Entry 9QT5 (electron microscopy, 3.13 A resolution); this record covers chains C and 1 of the 30 polymer chains in the assembly.

[Chain C]
Molecule: Large ribosomal subunit protein uL3
Organism: Streptomyces fradiae ATCC 10745
Reference sequence: A0A1Y2NM83 (A0A1Y2NM83_STRFR); numbering as in UniProt (aligned over 1-214)
Chain sequence (214 residues; numbered 1 to 214; the number before each row is that of its first residue):
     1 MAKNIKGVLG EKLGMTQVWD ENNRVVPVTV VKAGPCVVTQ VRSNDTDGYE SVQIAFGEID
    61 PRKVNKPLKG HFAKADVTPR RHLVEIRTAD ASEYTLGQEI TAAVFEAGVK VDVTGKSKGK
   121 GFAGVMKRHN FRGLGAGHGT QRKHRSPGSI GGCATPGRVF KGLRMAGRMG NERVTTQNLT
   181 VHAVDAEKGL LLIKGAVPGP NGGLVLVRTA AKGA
Not modelled in the structure: 1-2

[Chain 1]
Molecule: 23S rRNA
Organism: Streptomyces fradiae ATCC 10745
Sequence (3119 nucleotides; numbered 1 to 3119; the number before each row is that of its first residue):
     1 GGCCAAGUUU AUAAGGGCGC ACGGUGGAUG CCUUGGCACC AGGAACCGAU GAAGGACGUG
    61 GGAGGCCGCG AUAGGCCCCG GGGAGCUGUC AACCGAGCUU UGAUCCGGGG GUGUCCGAAU
   121 GGGGAAACCC GGCAGUCGUC AUGGGCUGUC ACCCACUGCU GAACACAUAG GCAGUGUGGA
   181 GGGAACGAGG GGAAGUGAAA CAUCUCAGUA CCCUCAGGAA GAGAAAACAA CCGUGAUUCC
   241 GGGAGUAGUG GCGAGCGAAA CCGGAUGAGG CCAAACCGUA UGCGUGUGAU ACCCGGCAGG
   301 GGUUGCGCAU GCGGGGUUGU GGGAUCUCUC UUUCACGGUC UGCCGGCCGU GAGACGAGUC
   361 AGAAACCGUU GAUGUAGGCG AAGGACAUGC GAAAGGUCCG GCGUAGAGGG UAAGACCCCC
   421 GUAGCUGAAA CAUUGACGGC UCGUUUGAGA GACACCCAAG UAGCACGGGG CCCGAGAAAU
   481 CCCGUGUGAA UCUGGCGGGA CCACCCGCUA AGCCUAAAUA UUCCCUGGUG ACCGAUAGCG
   541 GAUAGUACCG UGAGGGAAUG GUGAAAAGUA CCGCGGGAGC GGAGUGAAAU AGUACCUGAA
   601 ACCGUGUGCC UACAAGCCGU GGGAGCGUCG GACAUGCUUU GCAUGUCUCG UGACUGCGUG
   661 CCUUUUGAAG AAUGAGCCUG CGAGUUUGCG GUGCGUUGCG AGGUUAACCC GUGUGGGGAA
   721 GCCGUAGCGA AAGCGAGUCC GAAUAGGGCG AUCGAGUAGC GCGCUCAAGA CCCGAAGCGG
   781 AGUGAUCUAG CCAUGGGCAG GUUGAAGCGG AGGUAAGACU UCGUGGAGGA CCGAACCCAC
   841 CAGGGUUGAA AACCUGGGGG AUGACCUGUG GUUAGGGGUG AAAGGCCAAU CAAACUCCGU
   901 GAUAGCUGGU UCUCCCCGAA AUGCAUUUAG GUGCAGCGUC GUGUGUUUCU UGCCGGAGGU
   961 AGAGCACUGG AUAGGCGAUG GGCCCUACCG GGUUACUGAC CUUAGCCAAA CUCCGAAUGC
  1021 CGGUAAGUGA GAGCGCGGCA GUGAGACUGU GGGGGAUAAG CUCCAUGGUC GAGAGGGAAA
  1081 CAGCCCAGAG CAUCGACUAA GGCCCCUAAG CGUACGCUAA GUGGGAAAGG AUGUGGAGUC
  1141 GCAGAGACAA CCAGGAGGUU GGCUUAGAAG CAGCCACCCU UGAAAGAGUG CGUAAUAGCU
  1201 CACUGGUCAA GUGAUUCCGC GCCGACAAUG UAGCGGGGCU CAAGCGUACC GCCGAAGUCG
  1261 UGUCAUUGCA GCAUAAGCCC CAACGGGUGC UGUGAUGGGU AGGGGAGCGU CGUGUGCCGG
  1321 GUGAAGCAGC CGCGGAAGCG AGUUGUGGAC GGUUCACGAG UGAGAAUGCA GGCAUGAGUA
  1381 GCGAUACACA CGUGAGAAAC GUGUGCGCCG AUUGACUAAG GGUUCCUGGG UCAAGCUGAU
  1441 CUGCCCAGGG UAAGUCGGGA CCUAAGGCGA GGCCGACAGG CGUAGUCGAU GGACAACCGG
  1501 UUGAUAUUCC GGUACCCGCU UUGAAGCGCC AGCGCUGAAC CCAGCGAUGC UAAGCCCGUG
  1561 AAACCGCCGU GUGCGUCUUC GGACAAGCAC GGAGUGGUGG AGCCGGUGGC CCAGACUGGU
  1621 AGUAGGUGAG CGAUGGGGUG ACGCAGGAAG GUAGUCCAGC CCGGGCGGUG GUUGUCCCGG
  1681 GGUAAGGGUG UAGGCCGUGU GGUAGGCAAA UCCGUCACAC GUUAAGGCUG AGACCUGAUG
  1741 CCGAGCCGAU UGUGGUGAAG UGGAUGAUCC UAUGCUGUCG AGAAAAGCCU CUAGCGAGUU
  1801 UCAUGGCGGC CCGUACCCUA AACCGACUCA GGUGGUCAGG UAGAGAAUAC CGAGGCGUUC
  1861 GGGUGAACUA UGGUUAAGGA ACUCGGCAAA AUGCCCCCGU AACUUCGGGA GAAGGGGGGC
  1921 CACUUCUGGU GAUCACUCUU GCAGUGUGAG CUGGGGGUGG CCGCAGAGAC CAGCGAGAAG
  1981 CGACUGUUUA CUAAAAACAC AGGUCCGUGC GAAGCCGUAA GGCGAUGUAU ACGGACUGAC
  2041 GCCUGCCCGG UGCUGGAACG UUAAGGGGAC CGGUUAGCUU GGAUUCGUCC GGGCGAAGCU
  2101 GAGAACUUAA GCGCCAGUAA ACGGCGGUGG UAACUAUAAC CAUCCUAAGG UAGCGAAAUU
  2161 CCUUGUCGGG UAAGUUCCGA CCUGCACGAA UGGCGUAACG ACUUCUCGAC UGUCUCAACC
  2221 AUAGGCCCGG UGAAAUUGCA CUACGAGUAA AGAUGCUCGU UUCGCGCAGC AGGACGGAAA
  2281 GACCCCGGGA CCUUUACUAC AGUUUGAUAU UGGUGUUCGG UUCGGCUUGU GUAGGAUAGG
  2341 UGGGAGACUG UGAAACUGUG ACGCCAGUCA UGGUGGAGUC GUCGUUGAAA UACCACUCUG
  2401 GUCGUGCUGG AUGUCUAACC UGGGUCCGUG AUCCGGAUCA GGGACAGUGU CUGAUGGGUA
  2461 GUUUAACUGG GGCGGUUGCC UCCUAAAGGG UAACGGAGGC GCCCAAAGGU UCCCUCAGCC
  2521 UGGUUGGCAA UCAGGUGUUG AGUGUAAGUG CACAAGGGAG CUUGACUGUG AGACCGACGG
  2581 GUCGAGCAGG GACGAAAGUC GGGACUAGUG AUCCGGCGGU GGCUUGUGGA AGCGCCGUCG
  2641 CUCAACGGAU AAAAGGUACC CCGGGGAUAA CAGGCUGAUC UUCCCCAAGA GUCCAUAUCG
  2701 ACGGGAUGGU UUGGCACCUC GAUGUCGGCU CGUCGCAUCC UGGGGCUGGA GUCGGUCCCA
  2761 AGGGUUGGGC UGUUCGCCCA UUAAAGCGGU ACGCGAGCUG GGUUUAGAAC GUCGUGAGAC
  2821 AGUUCGGUCC CUAUCCGCUG CGCGCGCAGG AACAUUGAGA AGGGCUGUCC CUAGUACGAG
  2881 AGGACCGGGA CGGACGAACC UCUGGUGUGC CAGUUGUUCU GCCAAGGGCA UGGCUGGUUG
  2941 GCUACGUUCG GGAGGGAUAA CCGCUGAAAG CAUCUAAGCG GGAAGCCUGC UUCGAGAUGA
  3001 GUGUUCCCAC CUCCUUGAGA GGGUAAGGCU CCCAGUAGAC GACUGGGUUG AUAGGCCGGA
  3061 UAUGGAAGCC CAGUGAUGGG UGGAGUUGAC CGGUACUAAU AGGCCGAGGG CUUGUCCUC
Not modelled in the structure: 1-4, 279-311, 333-353, 629-647, 753-754, 806-825, 973-1003, 1029-1031, 1132-1220, 1270-1291, 1519-1630, 1721-1726, 1745-1756, 1795-1806, 2076-2096, 2126-2145, 2279-2281, 2317-2410, 2523-2531, 2721-2723, 2970, 3012-3020, 3100-3104, 3114-3119

[How chain C and chain 1 interact]
Pairs across the interface (200):
  Lys-12(C) / C2899(1)  hydrogen bond to the phosphate
  Met-15(C) / C2899(1)  sugar contact
  Met-15(C) / C2900(1)  sugar contact
  Met-15(C) / U2901(1)  sugar contact
  Thr-16(C) / U2901(1)  sugar contact
  Gln-17(C) / U2901(1)  hydrogen bond to the sugar
  Gln-17(C) / C2902(1)  sugar contact
  Pro-27(C) / U2901(1)  base contact
  Pro-27(C) / U2947(1)  sugar contact
  Gln-40(C) / U3004(1)  sugar contact
  Arg-42(C) / A2854(1)  hydrogen bond to the sugar
  Arg-42(C) / G3003(1)  sugar contact
  Thr-46(C) / G3003(1)  sugar contact
  Asp-47(C) / G3003(1)  hydrogen bond to the sugar
  Tyr-49(C) / U2855(1)  hydrogen bond to the sugar
  Tyr-49(C) / U2856(1)  sugar contact
  Gln-53(C) / A2854(1)  sugar contact
  Arg-62(C) / G3047(1)  salt bridge to the phosphate
  Arg-62(C) / U3049(1)  hydrogen bond to the sugar
  Arg-62(C) / G3050(1)  sugar contact
  Lys-63(C) / G3046(1)  salt bridge to the phosphate
  Lys-63(C) / G3047(1)  phosphate contact
  Asn-65(C) / A2852(1)  hydrogen bond to the sugar
  Asn-65(C) / G3027(1)  hydrogen bond to the phosphate
  Asn-65(C) / G3028(1)  phosphate contact
  Lys-66(C) / U3005(1)  sugar contact
  Lys-66(C) / A3026(1)  sugar contact
  Lys-66(C) / G3027(1)  hydrogen bond to the phosphate
  Pro-67(C) / U3005(1)  hydrogen bond to the sugar
  Pro-67(C) / C3006(1)  sugar contact
  Pro-67(C) / A3026(1)  sugar contact
  Pro-67(C) / G3027(1)  sugar contact
  Leu-68(C) / A2852(1)  sugar contact
  Leu-68(C) / C2853(1)  sugar contact
  Gly-70(C) / U3005(1)  sugar contact
  His-71(C) / U3004(1)  hydrogen bond to the sugar
  His-71(C) / U3005(1)  hydrogen bond to the sugar
  Lys-74(C) / U3004(1)  phosphate contact
  Lys-74(C) / U3005(1)  phosphate contact
  Arg-81(C) / G3045(1)  hydrogen bond to the phosphate
  Arg-81(C) / G3046(1)  salt bridge to the phosphate
  Leu-83(C) / A2854(1)  sugar contact
  Val-84(C) / A2854(1)  phosphate contact
  Val-84(C) / U2855(1)  phosphate contact
  Glu-85(C) / A2854(1)  hydrogen bond to the sugar
  Glu-85(C) / U2855(1)  phosphate contact
  Arg-87(C) / U2856(1)  salt bridge to the phosphate
  Arg-87(C) / G2857(1)  salt bridge to the phosphate
  Ser-117(C) / A2898(1)  phosphate contact
  Ser-117(C) / C2899(1)  phosphate contact
  Lys-118(C) / C2899(1)  hydrogen bond to the phosphate
  Lys-118(C) / C2900(1)  salt bridge to the phosphate
  Lys-118(C) / C2942(1)  salt bridge to the phosphate
  Lys-118(C) / A3037(1)  phosphate contact
  Gly-119(C) / A3037(1)  hydrogen bond to the phosphate
  Gly-119(C) / G3038(1)  phosphate contact
  Lys-120(C) / C2899(1)  salt bridge to the phosphate
  Lys-120(C) / U2943(1)  phosphate contact
  Lys-120(C) / G3038(1)  phosphate contact
  Gly-121(C) / G3038(1)  hydrogen bond to the phosphate
  Gly-121(C) / A3039(1)  phosphate contact
  Phe-122(C) / A1866(1)  hydrogen bond to the sugar
  Phe-122(C) / A1867(1)  sugar contact
  Phe-122(C) / A3039(1)  hydrogen bond to the phosphate
  Gly-124(C) / A1867(1)  phosphate contact
  Met-126(C) / A2217(1)  phosphate contact
  Lys-127(C) / C2219(1)  salt bridge to the phosphate
  Lys-127(C) / U2943(1)  salt bridge to the phosphate
  Arg-128(C) / U2839(1)  hydrogen bond to the sugar
  Arg-128(C) / G2840(1)  salt bridge to the phosphate
  Asn-130(C) / G2896(1)  phosphate contact
  Asn-130(C) / A2897(1)  phosphate contact
  Phe-131(C) / C2731(1)  phosphate contact
  Arg-132(C) / A2217(1)  phosphate contact
  Arg-132(C) / U2730(1)  salt bridge to the phosphate
  Arg-132(C) / C2731(1)  salt bridge to the phosphate
  Gly-133(C) / U2730(1)  sugar contact
  Leu-134(C) / U2730(1)  sugar contact
  Leu-134(C) / G2797(1)  base contact
  Leu-134(C) / C2798(1)  sugar contact
  Gly-135(C) / C2214(1)  phosphate contact
  Ala-136(C) / U2213(1)  phosphate contact
  Ala-136(C) / C2214(1)  hydrogen bond to the phosphate
  Gly-137(C) / U2213(1)  phosphate contact
  His-138(C) / C1882(1)  hydrogen bond to the base
  His-138(C) / U1883(1)  hydrogen bond to the sugar
  His-138(C) / G1885(1)  hydrogen bond to the base
  His-138(C) / C1887(1)  hydrogen bond to the base
  His-138(C) / U2213(1)  sugar contact
  Gly-139(C) / G843(1)  phosphate contact
  Gly-139(C) / U2799(1)  sugar contact
  Thr-140(C) / C2798(1)  sugar contact
  Gln-141(C) / G844(1)  phosphate contact
  Gln-141(C) / U846(1)  hydrogen bond to the base
  Gln-141(C) / C2798(1)  phosphate contact
  Gln-141(C) / U2799(1)  phosphate contact
  Gln-141(C) / C2830(1)  hydrogen bond to the phosphate
  Arg-142(C) / G844(1)  salt bridge to the phosphate
  Arg-142(C) / G845(1)  salt bridge to the phosphate
  Arg-142(C) / U1869(1)  sugar contact
  Arg-142(C) / A1870(1)  phosphate contact
  Arg-142(C) / C2831(1)  salt bridge to the phosphate
  Lys-143(C) / A2271(1)  salt bridge to the phosphate
  Lys-143(C) / G2797(1)  salt bridge to the phosphate
  Lys-143(C) / C2798(1)  sugar contact
  His-144(C) / U1869(1)  hydrogen bond to the phosphate
  His-144(C) / A1870(1)  salt bridge to the phosphate
  Arg-145(C) / C1868(1)  salt bridge to the phosphate
  Arg-145(C) / U1869(1)  hydrogen bond to the phosphate
  Arg-145(C) / A2218(1)  salt bridge to the phosphate
  Pro-147(C) / C2270(1)  sugar contact
  Pro-147(C) / U2730(1)  hydrogen bond to the sugar
  Pro-147(C) / C2731(1)  sugar contact
  Gly-148(C) / A2271(1)  sugar contact
  Gly-148(C) / U2730(1)  base contact
  Gly-148(C) / G2797(1)  sugar contact
  Ser-149(C) / G2272(1)  hydrogen bond to the phosphate
  Ser-149(C) / U2730(1)  hydrogen bond to the base
  Ser-149(C) / C2731(1)  hydrogen bond to the sugar
  Ser-149(C) / C2794(1)  hydrogen bond to the sugar
  Ser-149(C) / G2797(1)  base contact
  Ile-150(C) / C2270(1)  base contact
  Ile-150(C) / A2271(1)  sugar contact
  Ile-150(C) / G2272(1)  hydrogen bond to the phosphate
  Ile-150(C) / G2837(1)  base contact
  Gly-151(C) / G2272(1)  sugar contact
  Gly-151(C) / G2793(1)  base contact
  Gly-151(C) / C2794(1)  sugar contact
  Gly-152(C) / G2272(1)  hydrogen bond to the sugar
  Gly-152(C) / G2793(1)  sugar contact
  Cys-153(C) / G2272(1)  sugar contact
  Cys-153(C) / G2273(1)  phosphate contact
  Cys-153(C) / A2791(1)  hydrogen bond to the phosphate
  Cys-153(C) / G2793(1)  hydrogen bond to the sugar
  Ala-154(C) / G2273(1)  sugar contact
  Ala-154(C) / A2791(1)  base contact
  Thr-155(C) / U1229(1)  base contact
  Thr-155(C) / U2790(1)  hydrogen bond to the sugar
  Thr-155(C) / A2791(1)  hydrogen bond to the phosphate
  Pro-156(C) / U1229(1)  base contact
  Gly-157(C) / G2272(1)  sugar contact
  Gly-157(C) / G2273(1)  sugar contact
  Arg-158(C) / U1229(1)  hydrogen bond to the base
  Arg-158(C) / C2244(1)  hydrogen bond to the phosphate
  Arg-158(C) / G2245(1)  salt bridge to the phosphate
  Arg-158(C) / G2272(1)  sugar contact
  Arg-158(C) / G2837(1)  sugar contact
  Val-159(C) / G2272(1)  base contact
  Val-159(C) / G2837(1)  hydrogen bond to the sugar
  Val-159(C) / C2838(1)  sugar contact
  Phe-160(C) / G2732(1)  base contact
  Phe-160(C) / U2733(1)  sugar contact
  Phe-160(C) / C2838(1)  sugar contact
  Lys-161(C) / C2838(1)  salt bridge to the phosphate
  Lys-161(C) / U2839(1)  phosphate contact
  Gly-162(C) / C2838(1)  phosphate contact
  Gly-162(C) / U2839(1)  hydrogen bond to the phosphate
  Leu-163(C) / C2731(1)  sugar contact
  Leu-163(C) / G2732(1)  sugar contact
  Leu-163(C) / U2839(1)  sugar contact
  Arg-164(C) / G2732(1)  salt bridge to the phosphate
  Met-165(C) / G2269(1)  base contact
  Met-165(C) / C2270(1)  base contact
  Met-165(C) / C2838(1)  base contact
  Met-165(C) / U2839(1)  sugar contact
  Ala-166(C) / U2839(1)  sugar contact
  Gly-167(C) / U2839(1)  sugar contact
  Arg-168(C) / G2840(1)  hydrogen bond to the sugar
  Arg-168(C) / C2841(1)  sugar contact
  Arg-168(C) / G3038(1)  phosphate contact
  Arg-168(C) / C3040(1)  base contact
  Arg-168(C) / G3041(1)  hydrogen bond to the base
  Met-169(C) / G3038(1)  phosphate contact
  Asn-171(C) / A3037(1)  hydrogen bond to the phosphate
  Arg-173(C) / U2992(1)  salt bridge to the phosphate
  Arg-173(C) / C2993(1)  phosphate contact
  Thr-175(C) / U2991(1)  phosphate contact
  Thr-175(C) / U2992(1)  hydrogen bond to the phosphate
  Gln-177(C) / C2949(1)  hydrogen bond to the sugar
  Gln-177(C) / C2990(1)  hydrogen bond to the sugar
  Gln-177(C) / U2991(1)  sugar contact
  Asn-178(C) / C2949(1)  phosphate contact
  Asn-178(C) / G2950(1)  hydrogen bond to the phosphate
  Leu-179(C) / U2948(1)  sugar contact
  Lys-194(C) / U2948(1)  sugar contact
  Lys-194(C) / C2949(1)  phosphate contact
  Gly-195(C) / U2948(1)  sugar contact
  Ala-196(C) / A2898(1)  sugar contact
  Ala-196(C) / C2899(1)  sugar contact
  Val-197(C) / A2898(1)  sugar contact
  Val-197(C) / C2899(1)  sugar contact
  Pro-198(C) / A2898(1)  sugar contact
  Gly-199(C) / C2899(1)  hydrogen bond to the phosphate
  Pro-200(C) / U3036(1)  sugar contact
  Asn-201(C) / C2900(1)  phosphate contact
  Lys-212(C) / G2950(1)  hydrogen bond to the phosphate
  Lys-212(C) / G2951(1)  salt bridge to the phosphate
  Lys-212(C) / G2952(1)  base contact
  Lys-212(C) / C2990(1)  sugar contact
  Gly-213(C) / G2952(1)  base contact
Also at the interface, not in a pair above, chain C (98 interface residues in all): Thr-114, Ala-123, Val-125, Ser-146, Val-174, Thr-176, Arg-208, Ala-211
Also at the interface, not in a pair above, chain 1 (95 interface residues in all): G2252, A2268, C2729, A2851, G2941, C3007, A3042, U3048

[Overview]
Chain C and chain 1 form an interface of 98 and 95 residues respectively, with 53 hydrogen bonds and 26 salt
bridges. Polar contacts include His-138(C)/C1882(1), His-138(C)/G1885(1) and His-138(C)/C1887(1).
Chain C is Large ribosomal subunit protein uL3 and chain 1 is 23S rRNA, both from Streptomyces fradiae ATCC
10745; the structure, Structure of the 50S ribosomal subunit from the antibiotic-producing bacterium
Streptomyces fradiae, was determined by electron microscopy.
